Entry 5TZT (X-ray diffraction, 2.89 A resolution); this record covers chains B and A of the 3 polymer chains in the assembly.

== Chain B ==
Protein: Light Chain of Fab C47B161
Organism: Homo sapiens
Notes: antibody fragment or engineered binder
Amino-acid sequence (219 residues; row label = number of the first residue in the row):
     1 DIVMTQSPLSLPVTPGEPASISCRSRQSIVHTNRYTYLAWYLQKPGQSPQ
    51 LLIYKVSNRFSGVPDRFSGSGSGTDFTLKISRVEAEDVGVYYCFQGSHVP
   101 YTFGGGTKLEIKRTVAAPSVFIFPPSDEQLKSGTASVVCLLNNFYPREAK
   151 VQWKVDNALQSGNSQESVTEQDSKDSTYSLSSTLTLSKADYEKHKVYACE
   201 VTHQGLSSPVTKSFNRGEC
Unresolved in the structure: 219
Cystine bridges: Cys23-Cys93, Cys139-Cys199

== Chain A ==
Protein: Heavy Chain of Fab C47B161
Organism: Homo sapiens
Notes: antibody fragment or engineered binder
Amino-acid sequence (226 residues; numbered 1 to 226; the number before each row is that of its first residue):
     1 EVQLVQSGAEVKKPGASVKVSCKASGYTFTDYNMHWVRQAPGQRLEWMGD
    51 IYPYNGGTGYNQKFKGRVTITRDTSASTAYMELSSLRSEDTAVYYCARGG
   101 WHAMDSWGQGTLVTVSSASTKGPSVFPLAPSSKSTSGGTAALGCLVKDYF
   151 PEPVTVSWNSGALTSGVHTFPAVLQSSGLYSLSSVVTVPSSSLGTQTYIC
   201 NVNHKPSNTKVDKKVEPKSCHHHHHH
Unresolved in the structure: 218-226
Modified / non-standard residues: Glu1 (pyroglutamic acid; PCA)
Cystine bridges: Cys22-Cys96, Cys144-Cys200

== Chain B / chain A interface ==
Contacting residue pairs (67):
  Met4(B) - Arg44(A)  hydrogen bond (backbone-side chain)
  Tyr37(B) - His102(A)
  Tyr41(B) - Ala103(A)
  Tyr41(B) - Met104(A)  hydrogen bond (side chain-backbone)
  Gln43(B) - Gln39(A)
  Gln43(B) - Tyr95(A)  hydrogen bond
  Ser48(B) - Tyr95(A)
  Ser48(B) - Gly108(A)  hydrogen bond (side chain-backbone)
  Ser48(B) - Gln109(A)
  Pro49(B) - Trp107(A)  hydrophobic
  Leu51(B) - Met104(A)
  Phe60(B) - Asp105(A)
  Tyr92(B) - Leu45(A)  hydrophobic
  Phe94(B) - His102(A)
  Phe94(B) - Met104(A)  hydrophobic
  Gly96(B) - His102(A)
  Pro100(B) - Trp47(A)  hydrophobic
  Pro100(B) - Asn61(A)
  Tyr101(B) - Trp47(A)
  Tyr101(B) - Trp101(A)  hydrogen bond (side chain-backbone)
  Tyr101(B) - His102(A)
  Phe103(B) - Val37(A)  hydrophobic
  Phe103(B) - Arg44(A)
  Phe103(B) - Leu45(A)
  Phe103(B) - Trp47(A)
  Phe103(B) - Met104(A)  hydrophobic
  Gly104(B) - Arg44(A)
  Gly105(B) - Arg44(A)
  Phe121(B) - Ser134(A)
  Phe121(B) - Ser136(A)
  Phe121(B) - Ala141(A)  hydrophobic
  Ile122(B) - Lys133(A)
  Ile122(B) - Ser134(A)
  Phe123(B) - Leu128(A)  hydrophobic
  Phe123(B) - Ala129(A)
  Phe123(B) - Ala141(A)
  Phe123(B) - Leu142(A)  hydrophobic
  Ser126(B) - Phe126(A)
  Ser126(B) - Pro127(A)
  Glu128(B) - Phe126(A)
  Glu128(B) - Pro127(A)
  Gln129(B) - Phe126(A)
  Gln129(B) - Lys147(A)  hydrogen bond
  Thr134(B) - Lys147(A)
  Val138(B) - Leu128(A)  hydrophobic
  Leu140(B) - Phe170(A)  hydrophobic
  Leu140(B) - Val185(A)  hydrophobic
  Asn142(B) - His168(A)
  Asn142(B) - Thr187(A)
  Asn143(B) - His168(A)  hydrogen bond
  Gln165(B) - Val173(A)
  Gln165(B) - Leu174(A)  hydrogen bond (side chain-backbone)
  Gln165(B) - Gln175(A)
  Glu166(B) - Val173(A)
  Ser167(B) - Phe170(A)
  Ser167(B) - Pro171(A)  hydrogen bond (side chain-backbone)
  Ser167(B) - Val173(A)
  Val168(B) - Pro171(A)
  Thr169(B) - Thr169(A)
  Thr169(B) - Phe170(A)
  Ser179(B) - His168(A)  hydrogen bond
  Ser179(B) - Phe170(A)
  Leu180(B) - Phe170(A)  hydrophobic
  Ser181(B) - Phe170(A)
  Ser181(B) - Ser183(A)  hydrogen bond
  Ser213(B) - Lys133(A)
  Phe214(B) - Lys133(A)
Other interface residues (no listed pair), chain B (40 interface residues in all): Ser119, Ser136, Asp172
Other interface residues (no listed pair), chain A (39 interface residues in all): Glu46, Thr135, Gly143, Leu145

== Summary ==
40 residues of chain B face 39 of chain A across their interface; the contacts include 11 hydrogen bonds.
Among the polar pairs are Met4(B)-Arg44(A), Tyr41(B)-Met104(A) and Gln43(B)-Tyr95(A).
Here chain B is Light Chain of Fab C47B161 and chain A is Heavy Chain of Fab C47B161, both from Homo sapiens.
Entry 5TZT (Crystal structure of human CD47 ECD bound to Fab of C47B161) was determined by X-ray diffraction.
